PDB entry 1CWD | X-ray diffraction, 2.25 A resolution | chains L and P

[Chain L]
Name: P56LCK tyrosine kinase
Source organism: Homo sapiens
Notes: fragment: phosphotyrosine recognition domain sh2
UniProtKB: P06239 (LCK_HUMAN); aligned to UniProt positions 52-149 over residues 3-100 (the alignment contains insertions or deletions, so no single offset holds)
Sequence (98 residues; each row starts with the number of its first residue):
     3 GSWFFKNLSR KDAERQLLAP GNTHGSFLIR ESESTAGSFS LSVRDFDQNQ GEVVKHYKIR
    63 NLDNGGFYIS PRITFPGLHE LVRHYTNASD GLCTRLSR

[Chain P]
Name: (Phosphonomethyl)phenylalanine-containing peptide pro-glu-gly-asp-PM3-glu-glu-val-leu
Sequence (9 residues; each row starts with the number of its first residue):
     1 PEGDFEEVL
Unresolved in the structure: 1
Modified positions: Phe5 (2-amino-3-(4-phosphonomethyl-phenyl)-propionic acid; PM3)

[Interface between chain L and chain P]
Contacting residue pairs (16; chain L residue first):
  Arg12(L) - Gly3(P)
  Arg12(L) - Asp4(P)  hydrogen bond (side chain-backbone)
  Arg12(L) - Phe5(P)
  Arg32(L) - Phe5(P)
  Ser42(L) - Phe5(P)
  Lys57(L) - Glu6(P)  salt bridge
  His58(L) - Phe5(P)
  His58(L) - Glu6(P)  hydrogen bond (backbone-backbone)
  Tyr59(L) - Phe5(P)
  Tyr59(L) - Glu6(P)
  Tyr59(L) - Val8(P)  hydrophobic
  Lys60(L) - Phe5(P)
  Ile71(L) - Val8(P)  hydrophobic
  Ser72(L) - Leu9(P)  hydrogen bond (side chain-backbone)
  Arg74(L) - Leu9(P)  hydrogen bond (side chain-backbone)
  Gly93(L) - Val8(P)

[In short]
11 residues of chain L and 6 residues of chain P are in contact, with 4 hydrogen bonds and 1 salt bridge.
Polar contacts include Lys57(L)-Glu6(P), Arg12(L)-Asp4(P) and Ser72(L)-Leu9(P).
Chain L is P56LCK tyrosine kinase (Homo sapiens) and chain P is (Phosphonomethyl)phenylalanine-containing
peptide pro-glu-gly-asp-PM3-glu-glu-val-leu; the structure, Human P56LCK tyrosine kinase complexed with
phosphopeptide, was determined by X-ray diffraction together with 1CWE from the same study.
